Entry 8WYI (electron microscopy, 3.90 A resolution); this record covers chains d and e of the 8 polymer chains in the assembly.

[Chain d]
Molecule: T-cell surface glycoprotein CD3 delta chain
Organism: Homo sapiens
Reference sequence: P04234 (CD3D_HUMAN); residue numbers follow UniProt; this construct covers 1-171
Amino-acid sequence (171 residues; row label = number of the first residue in the row):
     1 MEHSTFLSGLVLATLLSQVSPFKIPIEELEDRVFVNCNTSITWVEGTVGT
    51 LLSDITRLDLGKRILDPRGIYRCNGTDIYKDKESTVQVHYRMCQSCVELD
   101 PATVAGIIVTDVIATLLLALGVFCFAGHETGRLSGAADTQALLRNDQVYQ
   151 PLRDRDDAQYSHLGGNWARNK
Not modelled in the structure: 1-21, 128-171
Disulfide bonds: Cys37-Cys73, Cys93-Cys96
Swiss-Prot annotation at these positions:
  - modified residue (Phosphotyrosine): Tyr149, Tyr160
  - glycosylation (N-linked (GlcNAc...) asparagine): Asn38, Asn74

[Chain e]
Molecule: T-cell surface glycoprotein CD3 epsilon chain
Organism: Homo sapiens
Reference sequence: P07766 (CD3E_HUMAN); residue numbers follow UniProt; this construct covers 1-207
Amino-acid sequence (207 residues; row label = number of the first residue in the row):
     1 MQSGTHWRVLGLCLLSVGVWGQDGNEEMGGITQTPYKVSISGTTVILTCP
    51 QYPGSEILWQHNDKNIGGDEDDKNIGSDEDHLSLKEFSELEQSGYYVCYP
   101 RGSKPEDANFYLYLRARVCENCMEMDVMSVATIVIVDICITGGLLLLVYY
   151 WSKNRKAKAKPVTRGAGAGGRQRGQNKERPPPVPNPDYEPIRKGQRDLYS
   201 GLNQRRI
Not modelled in the structure: 1-32, 154-207
Disulfide bonds: Cys49-Cys98, Cys119-Cys122

[Chain d / chain e interface]
Pairs across the interface (47):
  Phe22(d) - Tyr111(e)
  Lys23(d) - Asp63(e)  salt bridge
  Lys23(d) - Tyr95(e)
  Lys23(d) - Tyr111(e)
  Ile24(d) - Tyr95(e)  hydrogen bond (backbone-side chain)
  Pro25(d) - Tyr95(e)
  Ile26(d) - Tyr95(e)
  Ile26(d) - Tyr113(e)  hydrophobic
  Glu83(d) - Asn109(e)  hydrogen bond
  Ser84(d) - Asn109(e)
  Thr85(d) - Asn109(e)  hydrogen bond (backbone-backbone)
  Thr85(d) - Phe110(e)
  Thr85(d) - Tyr111(e)  hydrogen bond (backbone-backbone)
  Val86(d) - Tyr111(e)
  Val86(d) - Tyr113(e)  hydrophobic
  Gln87(d) - Tyr111(e)  hydrogen bond (backbone-backbone)
  Gln87(d) - Leu112(e)
  Gln87(d) - Tyr113(e)  hydrogen bond (backbone-backbone)
  Val88(d) - Tyr113(e)
  His89(d) - Val38(e)  hydrogen bond (side chain-backbone)
  His89(d) - Tyr113(e)
  His89(d) - Arg115(e)
  Tyr90(d) - Tyr113(e)
  Tyr90(d) - Arg115(e)
  Arg91(d) - Ile40(e)
  Arg91(d) - Arg115(e)  hydrogen bond (backbone-backbone)
  Arg91(d) - Arg117(e)
  Arg91(d) - Glu124(e)  salt bridge
  Met92(d) - Arg117(e)
  Ser95(d) - Met125(e)  hydrogen bond (backbone-backbone)
  Cys96(d) - Met123(e)
  Val97(d) - Cys122(e)
  Val97(d) - Met123(e)  hydrogen bond (backbone-backbone)
  Val97(d) - Met125(e)  hydrophobic
  Glu98(d) - Glu120(e)
  Glu98(d) - Asn121(e)
  Glu98(d) - Cys122(e)
  Leu99(d) - Asn121(e)  hydrogen bond (backbone-backbone)
  Pro101(d) - Asn121(e)
  Asp111(d) - Asp137(e)
  Thr115(d) - Thr141(e)  hydrogen bond
  Leu118(d) - Leu145(e)  hydrophobic
  Ala119(d) - Leu144(e)  hydrophobic
  Ala119(d) - Val148(e)
  Val122(d) - Val148(e)  hydrophobic
  Phe123(d) - Val148(e)  hydrophobic
  Ala126(d) - Ser152(e)
Interface residues without a listed pair, chain d (33 interface residues in all): Glu28, Asp66, Cys93, Phe125, Gly127
Interface residues without a listed pair, chain e (28 interface residues in all): Glu89, Leu114, Ala116, Cys119, Tyr149

[In short]
The interface between chain d and chain e involves 33 residues on one side and 28 on the other, with 12
hydrogen bonds and 2 salt bridges. Among the polar pairs are Lys23(d)-Asp63(e), Arg91(d)-Glu124(e) and
Ile24(d)-Tyr95(e).
Here chain d is T-cell surface glycoprotein CD3 delta chain and chain e is T-cell surface glycoprotein CD3
epsilon chain, both from Homo sapiens. Entry 8WYI (T cell receptor delta 2 gamma 9 with TCRD TM domain chimera
of TRAC) was determined by electron microscopy, deposited together with 8JBV, 8JC0, 8JCB, 8WXE, 8WY0 and 8YC0.
